PDB entry 3EPC | electron microscopy, 8.00 A resolution (low resolution: residue-level contacts below are approximate; hydrogen-bond / salt-bridge calls are withheld) | chains 1 and 4 of the 5 polymer chains in the assembly

# Chain 1
Protein: Protein VP1
Source organism: Human poliovirus 1 Mahoney
UniProt: P03300 (POLG_POL1M); residues 20-302 here correspond to UniProt positions 599-881 (UniProt number = residue number + 579)
Amino-acid sequence (283 residues; each row starts with the number of its first residue):
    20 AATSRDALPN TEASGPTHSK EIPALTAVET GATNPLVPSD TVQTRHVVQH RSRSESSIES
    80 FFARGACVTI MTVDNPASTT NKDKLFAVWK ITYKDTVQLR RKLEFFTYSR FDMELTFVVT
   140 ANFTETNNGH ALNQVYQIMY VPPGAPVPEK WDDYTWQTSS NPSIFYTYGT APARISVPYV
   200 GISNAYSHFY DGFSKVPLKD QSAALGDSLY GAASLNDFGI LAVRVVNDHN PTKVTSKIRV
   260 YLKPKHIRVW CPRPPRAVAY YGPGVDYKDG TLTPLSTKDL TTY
Swiss-Prot annotation at these positions:
  - site: Tyr302 (Cleavage)
Ligand contacts: sphingosine (SPH): Ile110, Tyr112, Met132, Leu134, Ile157, Tyr159, Pro181, Ile183, Ile194, Val196, Val199, Tyr205, Ser206, His207, Asp236, Phe237, Leu240

# Chain 4
Protein: Protein VP4
Source organism: Human poliovirus 1 Mahoney
UniProt: P03300 (POLG_POL1M); residue numbers follow UniProt; this construct covers 2-69
Amino-acid sequence (68 residues; numbered 2 to 69; the number before each row is that of its first residue):
     2 GAQVSSQKVG AHENSNRAYG GSTINYTTIN YYRDSASNAA SKQDFSQDPS KFTEPIKDVL
    62 IKTAPMLN
Disordered / not traced: 18-22
Swiss-Prot annotation at these positions:
  - site: Asn69 (Cleavage)
  - lipidation: Gly2 (N-myristoyl glycine)

# Interface between chain 1 and chain 4
Contacting residue pairs - 45 pairs, chain 1 then chain 4:
  Ala21(1) with Phe46(4); Ser47(4)
  Thr22(1) with Asp45(4); Ser47(4)
  Ser23(1) with Asp45(4); Phe46(4); Ser47(4)
  Arg24(1) with Ser7(4); Lys9(4)
  Glu40(1) with Thr64(4)
  Ile41(1) with Lys63(4); Thr64(4); Pro66(4)
  Pro42(1) with Lys63(4); Thr64(4)
  Thr45(1) with Met67(4)
  Ala46(1) with Met67(4); Leu68(4)
  Thr49(1) with Ile57(4); Met67(4)
  Ala51(1) with Thr54(4)
  Thr52(1) with Thr54(4)
  Pro54(1) with Glu55(4); Lys63(4)
  Leu55(1) with Lys63(4)
  Val56(1) with Lys63(4)
  Asp59(1) with Lys63(4)
  Ser71(1) with Lys9(4)
  Glu78(1) with Ala41(4); Asp45(4)
  Ala82(1) with Lys43(4)
  Asp131(1) with Ala37(4)
  Ser195(1) with Ala37(4); Ser38(4)
  Val196(1) with Ala37(4)
  Pro197(1) with Ala37(4)
  Lys264(1) with Ala37(4); Ser38(4); Asn39(4)
  His265(1) with Ser36(4); Ala37(4); Asn39(4); Ala40(4); Ala41(4)
  Pro271(1) with Phe53(4)
Interface residues without a listed pair, chain 1 (30 interface residues in all): Ala20, Gly50, Asn53, Ser76
Interface residues without a listed pair, chain 4 (25 interface residues in all): Gln8, Pro56, Leu61, Ala65

# Summary
The interface between chain 1 and chain 4 involves 30 residues on one side and 25 on the other. Ligands of
chain 1: sphingosine.
Here chain 1 is Protein VP1 and chain 4 is Protein VP4, both from Human poliovirus 1 Mahoney. Entry 3EPC
(CryoEM structure of poliovirus receptor bound to poliovirus type 1) was determined by electron microscopy,
deposited together with 3URO, 3EPD and 3EPF.
